PDB entry 5B0P | X-ray diffraction, 1.90 A resolution | chains A and B

== Chain A (and B) ==
Molecule: Lin0857 protein
From: Listeria innocua Clip11262
Notes: chain B of this document is another copy of the same molecule, construct and numbering; everything in this record applies to it too
UniProtKB: Q92DF6 (Q92DF6_LISIN); residues 1-355 here = UniProt positions 1-355
Sequence (363 residues; each row starts with the number of its first residue):
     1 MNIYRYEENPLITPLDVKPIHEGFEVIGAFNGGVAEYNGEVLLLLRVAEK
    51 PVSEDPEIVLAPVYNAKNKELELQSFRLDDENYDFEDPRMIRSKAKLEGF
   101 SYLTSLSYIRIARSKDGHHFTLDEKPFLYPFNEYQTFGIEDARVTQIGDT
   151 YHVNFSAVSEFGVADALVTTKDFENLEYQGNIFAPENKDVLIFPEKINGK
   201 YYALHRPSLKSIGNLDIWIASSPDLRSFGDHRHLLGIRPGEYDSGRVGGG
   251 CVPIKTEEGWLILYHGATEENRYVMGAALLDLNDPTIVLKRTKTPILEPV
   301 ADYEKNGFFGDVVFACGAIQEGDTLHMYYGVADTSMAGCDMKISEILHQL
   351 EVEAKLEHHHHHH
Unresolved in the structure: 355-363 (chain B: 356-363)
Sequence notes: expression tag (356-363)
Curated features (UniProtKB/Swiss-Prot):
  - binding site (beta-D-Manp-(1->2)-beta-D-Manp-(1->2)-D-Manp): Asn-31, Arg-46, Arg-89, Glu-140, Asp-141, Lys-188, Tyr-273, Asp-333

== Interface between chain A and chain B ==
Contacting residue pairs (81):
  Lys-96(A) / Lys-210(B)
  Lys-96(A) / Ser-211(B)
  Glu-98(A) / Glu-98(B)
  Glu-98(A) / Lys-210(B)
  Glu-98(A) / Ser-211(B)
  Gly-99(A) / Ser-211(B)
  Phe-100(A) / Ser-211(B)  hydrogen bond (backbone-backbone)
  Phe-100(A) / Ile-212(B)  hydrophobic
  Ser-101(A) / Ile-212(B)
  Tyr-134(A) / Trp-218(B)  hydrophobic
  Tyr-134(A) / Arg-232(B)
  Tyr-134(A) / His-233(B)  hydrogen bond (side chain-backbone)
  Phe-137(A) / Ile-212(B)  hydrophobic
  Ser-159(A) / Ile-212(B)
  Glu-160(A) / Gly-213(B)
  Phe-161(A) / Leu-209(B)
  Phe-161(A) / Trp-218(B)
  Phe-161(A) / His-233(B)
  Gly-162(A) / Ile-212(B)
  Gly-180(A) / Asp-230(B)
  Asn-181(A) / Asp-230(B)  hydrogen bond (backbone-backbone)
  Asn-181(A) / His-231(B)  hydrogen bond (side chain-backbone)
  Ile-182(A) / His-231(B)
  Phe-183(A) / His-231(B)
  Ala-184(A) / His-205(B)
  Ala-184(A) / His-231(B)
  Pro-185(A) / Pro-207(B)
  Pro-185(A) / Leu-209(B)
  Pro-185(A) / Trp-218(B)
  Glu-186(A) / Leu-209(B)
  Glu-186(A) / Lys-210(B)  hydrogen bond (side chain-backbone)
  Glu-186(A) / Ser-211(B)  hydrogen bond
  Pro-207(A) / Pro-185(B)
  Ser-208(A) / Lys-210(B)
  Leu-209(A) / Phe-161(B)
  Leu-209(A) / Pro-185(B)
  Leu-209(A) / Glu-186(B)
  Leu-209(A) / Lys-210(B)
  Lys-210(A) / Lys-96(B)
  Lys-210(A) / Glu-98(B)
  Lys-210(A) / Glu-186(B)  hydrogen bond (backbone-side chain)
  Lys-210(A) / Ser-208(B)
  Lys-210(A) / Leu-209(B)
  Lys-210(A) / Lys-210(B)
  Ser-211(A) / Lys-96(B)  hydrogen bond (backbone-side chain)
  Ser-211(A) / Glu-98(B)
  Ser-211(A) / Gly-99(B)
  Ser-211(A) / Phe-100(B)  hydrogen bond (backbone-backbone)
  Ser-211(A) / Glu-186(B)  hydrogen bond
  Ile-212(A) / Phe-100(B)
  Ile-212(A) / Ser-101(B)
  Ile-212(A) / Phe-137(B)  hydrophobic
  Ile-212(A) / Ser-159(B)
  Ile-212(A) / Glu-160(B)
  Ile-212(A) / Gly-162(B)
  Gly-213(A) / Glu-160(B)
  Gly-213(A) / Phe-161(B)
  Trp-218(A) / Tyr-134(B)  hydrophobic
  Trp-218(A) / Phe-161(B)
  Trp-218(A) / Pro-185(B)
  Ser-221(A) / Ser-227(B)
  Pro-223(A) / Asp-224(B)
  Pro-223(A) / Ser-227(B)
  Arg-226(A) / Gly-229(B)
  Ser-227(A) / Ser-221(B)
  Ser-227(A) / Pro-223(B)
  Ser-227(A) / Ser-227(B)
  Ser-227(A) / Phe-228(B)
  Ser-227(A) / Gly-229(B)
  Phe-228(A) / Ser-227(B)
  Phe-228(A) / Phe-228(B)  hydrogen bond (backbone-backbone)
  Gly-229(A) / Arg-226(B)
  Gly-229(A) / Ser-227(B)
  Asp-230(A) / Asn-181(B)  hydrogen bond (backbone-backbone)
  His-231(A) / Asn-181(B)  hydrogen bond (backbone-side chain)
  His-231(A) / Ile-182(B)
  His-231(A) / Phe-183(B)
  His-231(A) / Ala-184(B)
  Arg-232(A) / Tyr-134(B)
  His-233(A) / Tyr-134(B)  hydrogen bond (backbone-side chain)
  His-233(A) / Phe-161(B)
Also at the interface, not in a pair above, chain A (41 interface residues in all): Val-163, His-205, Leu-215, Ser-222, Asp-224
Also at the interface, not in a pair above, chain B (41 interface residues in all): Gly-180, Asn-214, Leu-215, Ser-222

== In short ==
The chain A/chain B interface involves 41 residues from each chain; the contacts include 14 hydrogen bonds.
Polar pairs include Tyr-134(A)/His-233(B), Asn-181(A)/His-231(B) and Glu-186(A)/Lys-210(B). Curated annotation
(UniProt) lists 8 beta-D-Manp-(1->2)-beta-D-Manp-(1->2)-D-Manp-binding residues on chain A.
Both chains are Lin0857 protein (Listeria innocua Clip11262). Entry 5B0P (Beta-1,2-Mannobiose phosphorylase
from Listeria innocua - glycerol complex) was determined by X-ray diffraction, deposited together with 5B0Q,
5B0R and 5B0S.
